Entry 3VAM (X-ray diffraction, 2.40 A resolution); this record covers chains A and B of the 4 polymer chains in the assembly.

== Chain A (and B) ==
Protein: Splicing factor U2AF 65 kDa subunit
Source organism: Homo sapiens
Notes: fragment: RNA Binding Domains 1 and 2; chain B of this document is another copy of the same molecule, construct and numbering; everything in this record applies to it too
UniProtKB: P26368 (U2AF2_HUMAN); residue numbers follow UniProt; this construct covers 148-237, 258-336
Amino-acid sequence (174 residues; numbered 143 to 336; 20 numbers in that range are skipped by the numbering (no residue carries them; nothing is unmodelled there); the number before each row is that of its first residue):
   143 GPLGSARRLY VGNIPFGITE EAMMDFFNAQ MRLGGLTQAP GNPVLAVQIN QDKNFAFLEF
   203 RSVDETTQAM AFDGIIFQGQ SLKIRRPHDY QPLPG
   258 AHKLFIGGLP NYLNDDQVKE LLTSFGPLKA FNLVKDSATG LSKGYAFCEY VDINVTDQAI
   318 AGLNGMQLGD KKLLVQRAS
Sequence notes: expression tag (143-147)
Small-molecule neighbours:
  - 1,4-diethylene dioxide (DIO), molecule 1: Pro-144, Leu-145, Gly-146, Ala-148, Tyr-232, Gln-233, Pro-234, Leu-235
  - 1,4-diethylene dioxide (DIO), molecule 2: Asn-268, Tyr-269, Leu-270, Asn-271, Lys-292, Gly-297, Leu-298, Ser-299
Swiss-Prot annotation at these positions:
  - natural variant: Arg-149 (R149W: In DEVDFB)
  - modified residue: Lys-276 (5-hydroxylysine), Ser-294 (Phosphoserine)
What the authors report for this chain:
  - conformationally variable residues (side-chain flip): Lys-328
  - binding site for the 7-nt DNA strand: Gly-265
  - specificity-determining residues: Asp-293, Lys-328, Lys-329 (proposed by the authors, not directly observed)
  - mutagenesis - D293N/K329Q/L331K/Q333E: unchanged binding to 5'-4rU
  - mutagenesis - D293N/K329Q/L331K/Q333E: increased binding to 3'-4rU
  - mutagenesis - K260A/N289A (36-fold), F304A (73-fold): decreased binding to poly-rU RNA (citing earlier work)

== Chain A / chain B interface ==
Residue-residue contacts (4):
  Phe-158(A) / Leu-145(B)  hydrophobic
  Phe-158(A) / Pro-236(B)  hydrophobic
  Asp-194(A) / Asn-289(B)
  Gln-222(A) / Ser-336(B)
Interface residues without a listed pair, chain A (5 interface residues in all): Lys-195, Asn-196
Interface residues without a listed pair, chain B (7 interface residues in all): Gly-237, Lys-260, Lys-292

== Overview ==
5 residues of chain A and 7 residues of chain B are in contact. Bound to chain A: 1,4-diethylene dioxide. The
paper reports a binding site for the 7-nt DNA strand at Gly-265(A); K260A/N289A and F304A of chain A reduce
binding to poly-rU RNA.
Chain A and chain B are both Splicing factor U2AF 65 kDa subunit (Homo sapiens); the structure, Structure of
U2AF65 variant with BrU5C2 DNA, was determined by X-ray diffraction (same publication as 3VAF, 3VAG, 3VAH,
3VAI, 3VAJ, 3VAK and 3VAL).
